PDB entry 1KG8 | X-ray diffraction, 2.00 A resolution | chain A

# Chain A
Molecule: bacteriorhodopsin
From: Halobacterium salinarum
UniProt: P02945 (BACR_HALN1); residues 1-231 here correspond to UniProt positions 13-243 (UniProt number = residue number + 12)
Amino-acid sequence (231 residues; numbered 1 to 231; the number before each row is that of its first residue):
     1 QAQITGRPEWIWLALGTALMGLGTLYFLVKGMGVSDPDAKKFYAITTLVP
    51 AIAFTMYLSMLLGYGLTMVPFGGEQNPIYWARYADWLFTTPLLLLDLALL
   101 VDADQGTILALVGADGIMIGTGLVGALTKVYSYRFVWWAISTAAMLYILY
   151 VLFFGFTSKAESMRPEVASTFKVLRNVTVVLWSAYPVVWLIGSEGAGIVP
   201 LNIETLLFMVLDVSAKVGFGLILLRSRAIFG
Not modelled in the structure: 1-4, 156-166
Covalent attachments: retinal (RET) linked to Lys216
Residues lining bound ligands:
  - lipid fragment (LI1; 1-[2,6,10.14-tetramethyl-hexadecan-16-yl]-2-[2,10,14-trimethylhexadecan-16-yl]glycerol), molecule 1: Gly21, Thr24, Leu28, Tyr43, Ala44, Thr47, Leu48, Ala51, Phe54, Ala110, Ala114, Ile117, Ile140, Ala143, Ala144, Tyr147
  - lipid fragment (LI1), molecule 2: Leu87, Phe88, Pro91, Leu95, Ile108, Val112
  - lipid fragment (LI1), molecule 3: Phe135, Trp138, Leu190
  - retinal (RET): Tyr83, Trp86, Thr89, Thr90, Leu93, Met118, Ile119, Gly122, Trp138, Ser141, Thr142, Met145, Trp182, Tyr185, Pro186, Trp189, Asp212, Ala215

# Summary
Chain A binds 3 copies of lipid fragment. Retinal is covalently linked to Lys216.
Chain A is bacteriorhodopsin (Halobacterium salinarum); the structure, X-ray structure of an early-M
intermediate of bacteriorhodopsin, was determined by X-ray diffraction, deposited together with 1KG9 and 1KGB.
